Entry 5UAG (X-ray diffraction, 3.40 A resolution); this record covers chains C and F of the 6 polymer chains in the assembly.

Chain C:
Molecule: DNA-directed RNA polymerase subunit beta
Source organism: Escherichia coli (strain K12)
Notes: EC 2.7.7.6
Reference sequence: P0A8V2 (RPOB_ECOLI); residue numbers follow UniProt; this construct covers 1-1342
Amino-acid sequence (1342 residues; each row starts with the number of its first residue):
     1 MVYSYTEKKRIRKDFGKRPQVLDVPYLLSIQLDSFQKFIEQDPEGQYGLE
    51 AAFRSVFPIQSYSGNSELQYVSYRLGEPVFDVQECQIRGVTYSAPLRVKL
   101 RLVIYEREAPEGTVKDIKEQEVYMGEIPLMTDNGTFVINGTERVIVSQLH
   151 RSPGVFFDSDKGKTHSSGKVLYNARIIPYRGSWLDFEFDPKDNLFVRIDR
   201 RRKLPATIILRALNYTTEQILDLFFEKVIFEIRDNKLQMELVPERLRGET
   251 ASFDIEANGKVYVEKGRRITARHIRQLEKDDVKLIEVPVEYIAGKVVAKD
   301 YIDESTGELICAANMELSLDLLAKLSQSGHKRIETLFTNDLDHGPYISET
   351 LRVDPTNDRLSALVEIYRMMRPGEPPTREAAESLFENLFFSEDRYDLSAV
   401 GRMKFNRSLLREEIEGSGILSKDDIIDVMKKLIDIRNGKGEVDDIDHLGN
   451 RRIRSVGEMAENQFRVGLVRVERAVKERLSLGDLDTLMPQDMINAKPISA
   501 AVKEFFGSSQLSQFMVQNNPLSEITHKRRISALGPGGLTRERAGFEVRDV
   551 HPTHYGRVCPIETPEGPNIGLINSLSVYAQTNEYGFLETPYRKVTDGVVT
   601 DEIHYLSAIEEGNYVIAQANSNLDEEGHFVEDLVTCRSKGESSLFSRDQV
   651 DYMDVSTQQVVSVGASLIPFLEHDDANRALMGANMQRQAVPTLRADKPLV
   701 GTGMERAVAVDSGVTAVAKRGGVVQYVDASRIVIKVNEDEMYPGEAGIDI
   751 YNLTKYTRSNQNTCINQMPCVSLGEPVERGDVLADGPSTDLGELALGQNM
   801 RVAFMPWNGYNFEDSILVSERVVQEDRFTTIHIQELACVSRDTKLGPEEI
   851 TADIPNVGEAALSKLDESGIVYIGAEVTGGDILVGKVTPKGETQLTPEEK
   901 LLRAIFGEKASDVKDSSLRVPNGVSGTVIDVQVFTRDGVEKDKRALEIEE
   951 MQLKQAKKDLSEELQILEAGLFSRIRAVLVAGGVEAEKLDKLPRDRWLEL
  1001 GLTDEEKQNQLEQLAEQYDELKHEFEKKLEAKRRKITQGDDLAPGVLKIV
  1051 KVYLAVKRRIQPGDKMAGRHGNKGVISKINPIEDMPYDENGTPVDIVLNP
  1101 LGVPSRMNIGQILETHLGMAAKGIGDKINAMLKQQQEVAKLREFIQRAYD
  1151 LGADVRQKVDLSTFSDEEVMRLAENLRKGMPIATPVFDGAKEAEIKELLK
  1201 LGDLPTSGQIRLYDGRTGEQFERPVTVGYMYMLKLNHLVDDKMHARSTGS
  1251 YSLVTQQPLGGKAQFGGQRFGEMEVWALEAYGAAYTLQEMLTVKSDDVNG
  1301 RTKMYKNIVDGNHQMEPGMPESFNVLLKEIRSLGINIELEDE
Unresolved in the structure: 1-2
Sequence notes: engineered mutation Val-516 (Asp in P0A8V2)
Curated features (UniProtKB/Swiss-Prot):
  - modified residue (N6-acetyllysine): Lys-1022, Lys-1200
  - mutagenesis: Ile-561 (I561S: Resistant to antibiotics salinamide A and B), Ile-569 (I569S: Resistant to antibiotics salinamide A and B), Ala-665 (A665E: Resistant to antibiotics salinamide A and B), Asp-675 (D675A/G: Resistant to antibiotics salinamide A and B), Asn-677 (N677H/K: Resistant to antibiotics salinamide A and B), Leu-680 (L680M: Resistant to antibiotics salinamide A and B), Glu-813 (E813K: Disrupts the enzyme's active center)

Chain F:
Molecule: RNA polymerase sigma factor RpoD
Source organism: Escherichia coli (strain K12)
Reference sequence: P00579 (RPOD_ECOLI); numbering as in UniProt (aligned over 1-613)
Amino-acid sequence (613 residues; numbered 1 to 613; the number before each row is that of its first residue):
     1 MEQNPQSQLKLLVTRGKEQGYLTYAEVNDHLPEDIVDSDQIEDIIQMIND
    51 MGIQVMEEAPDADDLMLAENTADEDAAEAAAQVLSSVESEIGRTTDPVRM
   101 YMREMGTVELLTREGEIDIAKRIEDGINQVQCSVAEYPEAITYLLEQYDR
   151 VEAEEARLSDLITGFVDPNAEEDLAPTATHVGSELSQEDLDDDEDEDEED
   201 GDDDSADDDNSIDPELAREKFAELRAQYVVTRDTIKAKGRSHATAQEEIL
   251 KLSEVFKQFRLVPKQFDYLVNSMRVMMDRVRTQERLIMKLCVEQCKMPKK
   301 NFITLFTGNETSDTWFNAAIAMNKPWSEKLHDVSEEVHRALQKLQQIEEE
   351 TGLTIEQVKDINRRMSIGEAKARRAKKEMVEANLRLVISIAKKYTNRGLQ
   401 FLDLIQEGNIGLMKAVDKFEYRRGYKFSTYATWWIRQAITRSIADQARTI
   451 RIPVHMIETINKLNRISRQMLQEMGREPTPEELAERMLMPEDKIRKVLKI
   501 AKEPISMETPIGDDEDSHLGDFIEDTTLELPLDSATTESLRAATHDVLAG
   551 LTAREAKVLRMRFGIDMNTDYTLEEVGKQFDVTRERIRQIEAKALRKLRH
   601 PSRSEVLRSFLDD
Unresolved in the structure: 1-93, 168-212, 237-242, 613
Curated features (UniProtKB/Swiss-Prot):
  - DNA-binding region: Leu-573 to Ala-592 (H-T-H motif)
  - region: Arg-584 to Arg-599 (Interaction with anti-sigma factors)
  - motif: Asp-403 to Gln-406 (Interaction with polymerase core subunit RpoC)
  - site: Arg-562 (Interaction with anti-sigma factors)
  - mutagenesis: Ala-553 (A553D: Disrupts the interaction with Escherichia phage lambda antitermination protein Q), Arg-596 (R596D/E: 2-fold reduction in activation of class II Crp-dependent promoters)

How chain C and chain F interact:
Pairs across the interface (56; chain C residue first):
  Val-122(C) with Gln-472(F)
  Tyr-123(C) with Gln-472(F); Gly-475(F); Arg-476(F)
  Gln-490(C) with Gln-472(F)
  Asp-491(C) with Arg-468(F)
  Asn-494(C) with Arg-468(F); Leu-471(F)
  Ala-495(C) with Leu-471(F), hydrophobic
  Asn-856(C) with Asp-612(F)
  Pro-897(C) with Gly-564(F); Ile-565(F)
  Glu-898(C) with Leu-540(F); Arg-541(F), salt bridge; Thr-544(F)
  Lys-900(C) with Phe-563(F)
  Leu-901(C) with Leu-559(F), hydrophobic; Phe-563(F); Ile-565(F), hydrophobic; Leu-595(F), hydrophobic
  Leu-902(C) with Leu-607(F); Phe-610(F), hydrophobic
  Ala-904(C) with Phe-563(F), hydrophobic; Leu-595(F), hydrophobic
  Ile-905(C) with Leu-595(F), hydrophobic; Leu-598(F), hydrophobic; Arg-599(F), hydrogen bond (backbone-side chain)
  Phe-906(C) with Ser-604(F); Leu-607(F), hydrophobic; Arg-608(F)
  Glu-908(C) with Leu-611(F)
  Arg-936(C) with Arg-495(F)
  Pro-1044(C) with Lys-502(F)
  Thr-1248(C) with Pro-531(F); Leu-532(F)
  Ser-1250(C) with Glu-524(F)
  Tyr-1251(C) with Glu-524(F); Asp-525(F), hydrogen bond (backbone-backbone); Leu-528(F), hydrophobic
  Ser-1252(C) with Asp-521(F); Ile-523(F)
  Leu-1253(C) with Ile-523(F), hydrogen bond (backbone-backbone); Glu-524(F); Asp-525(F)
  Val-1254(C) with Gly-520(F)
  Gln-1256(C) with Asp-525(F); Leu-528(F)
  Leu-1259(C) with Asp-521(F); Phe-522(F); Glu-524(F)
  Arg-1301(C) with Leu-528(F)
  Tyr-1305(C) with Pro-531(F), hydrophobic; Leu-532(F); Ala-535(F), hydrophobic
  Lys-1306(C) with Ser-534(F); Glu-538(F)
Interface residues without a listed pair, chain C (40 interface residues in all): Val-79, Arg-97, Glu-126, Gly-373, Asp-842, Glu-899, Gly-1261, Arg-1269, Val-1298, Thr-1302, Asp-1310
Interface residues without a listed pair, chain F (40 interface residues in all): Arg-99, Lys-499, Glu-515, Leu-548, Asp-570

Overview:
Chain C and chain F each contribute 40 residues to their interface; the contacts include 3 hydrogen bonds and
1 salt bridge. Polar contacts include Glu-898(C)/Arg-541(F), Ile-905(C)/Arg-599(F) and Tyr-1251(C)/Asp-525(F).
UniProt lists 7 mutagenesis sites on chain C; 2 mutagenesis sites on chain F.
Here chain C is DNA-directed RNA polymerase subunit beta and chain F is RNA polymerase sigma factor RpoD, both
from Escherichia coli (strain K12). Entry 5UAG (Escherichia coli RNA polymerase mutant - RpoB D516V) was
determined by X-ray diffraction (same publication as 5UAC, 5UAH, 5UAJ, 5UAL and 5UAQ).
